Entry 6U0M (electron microscopy, 3.90 A resolution); this record covers chains 4 and 6 of the 13 polymer chains in the assembly.

# Chain 4
Molecule: DNA replication licensing factor MCM4
From: Saccharomyces cerevisiae
Notes: EC 3.6.4.12
UniProtKB: P30665 (MCM4_YEAST); residue numbers follow UniProt; this construct covers 177-929
Chain sequence (753 residues; row label = number of the first residue in the row):
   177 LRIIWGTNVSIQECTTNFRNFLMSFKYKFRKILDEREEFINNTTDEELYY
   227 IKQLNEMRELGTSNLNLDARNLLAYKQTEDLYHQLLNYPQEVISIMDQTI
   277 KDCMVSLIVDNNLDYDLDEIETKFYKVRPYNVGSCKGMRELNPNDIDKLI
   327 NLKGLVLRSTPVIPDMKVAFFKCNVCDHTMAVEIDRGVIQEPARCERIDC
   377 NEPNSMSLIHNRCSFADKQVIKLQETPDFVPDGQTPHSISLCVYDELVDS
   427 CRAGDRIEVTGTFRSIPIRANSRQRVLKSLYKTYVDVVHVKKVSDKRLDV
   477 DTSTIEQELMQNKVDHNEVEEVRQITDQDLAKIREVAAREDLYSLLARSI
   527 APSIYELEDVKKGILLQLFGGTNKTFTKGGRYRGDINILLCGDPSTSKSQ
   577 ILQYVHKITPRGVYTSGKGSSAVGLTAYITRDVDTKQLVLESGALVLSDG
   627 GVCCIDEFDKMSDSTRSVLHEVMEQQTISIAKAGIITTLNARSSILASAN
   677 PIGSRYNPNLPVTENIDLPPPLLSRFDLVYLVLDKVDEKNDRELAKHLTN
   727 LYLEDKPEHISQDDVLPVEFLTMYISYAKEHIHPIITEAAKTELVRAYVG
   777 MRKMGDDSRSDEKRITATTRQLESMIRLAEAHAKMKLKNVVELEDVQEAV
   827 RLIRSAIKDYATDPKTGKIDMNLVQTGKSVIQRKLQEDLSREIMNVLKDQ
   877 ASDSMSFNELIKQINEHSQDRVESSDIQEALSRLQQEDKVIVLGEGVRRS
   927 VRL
Unresolved in the structure: 213-220, 454, 470-497, 731-740, 780-792, 839-850
From the paper describing this entry:
  - binding site for the 15-nt DNA strand: Q450, R451

# Chain 6
Molecule: DNA replication licensing factor MCM6
From: Saccharomyces cerevisiae
Chain sequence (667 residues; each row starts with the number of its first residue; note: 71 numbers in that range are skipped by the numbering (no residue carries them; nothing is unmodelled there); X marks 40 residues of unknown identity (built as UNK)):
   103 VDDVTGEKVREAFEQFLEDFSVQSTDTGEVEKVYRAQIEFMKIYDLNTIY
   153 IDYQHLSMRENGALAMAISEQYYRFLPFLQKGLRRVVRKYAP
   246 XXXXXXXXXXXXXXERVFQISFFNLPTVHRIRDIRSEKIGSLLSISGTVT
   296 RTSEVRPELYKASFTCDMCRAIVDNVEQSFKYTEPTFCPNPSCENRAFWT
   346 LNVTRSRFLDWQKVRIQENANEIPTGSMPRTLDVILRGDSVERAKPGDRC
   396 KFTGVEIVVPDVTQLGLPGVKPSSTLDTRGISKTTEGLNSGVTGLRSLGV
   446 RDLTYKISFLACHVISIG
   484 XXXXXXXXXXXXXXXXXXXXXXXXXXSDEINELKEMVKDEHIYDKLVRSI
   534 APAVFGHEAVKKGILLQMLGGVHKSTVEGIKLRGDINICVVGDPSTSKSQ
   584 FLKYVVGFAPRSVYTSGKASSAAGLTAAVVRDEEGGDYTIEAGALMLADN
   634 GICCIDEFDKMDISDQVAIHEAMEQQTISIAKAGIHATLNARTSILAAAN
   684 PVGGRYNRKLSLRGNLNMTAPIMSRFDLFFVILDDCNEKIDTELASHIVD
   734 LHMKRDEAIEPPFSAEQLRRYIKYARTFKPILTKEARSYLVEKYKELRKD
   784 DAQGFSRSSYRITVRQLESMIRLSEAIARANCVDEITPSFIAEAYDLLRQ
   834 SIIRVDV
Unresolved in the structure: 246-259, 415-427, 484-509
Ligand contacts: ATP (adenosine-5'-triphosphate): I563, L565, H653, E657, R708, V797, R798, E801
From the paper describing this entry:
  - conformationally variable residues (loop rearrangement): V403 to S453

# Chain 4 / chain 6 interface
Residue-residue contacts - 89 pairs, chain 4 then chain 6:
  R334(4) - M373(6)
  S335(4) - M373(6)
  P337(4) - R375(6)
  V338(4) - I279(6)
  V338(4) - I452(6)
  P340(4) - N434(6)
  P340(4) - Y450(6)
  D341(4) - N434(6)
  M342(4) - N434(6)  hydrogen bond (backbone-side chain)
  M342(4) - T438(6)
  I360(4) - V437(6)  hydrophobic
  R362(4) - V437(6)
  G363(4) - G436(6)
  G363(4) - V437(6)
  V364(4) - L440(6)  hydrophobic
  I365(4) - V437(6)
  I365(4) - L440(6)
  H386(4) - V403(6)
  N387(4) - Y175(6)
  N387(4) - I402(6)
  R388(4) - Y175(6)
  R388(4) - R176(6)
  S390(4) - S281(6)
  F391(4) - R280(6)
  F391(4) - S281(6)
  F391(4) - I284(6)
  F391(4) - V403(6)  hydrophobic
  A392(4) - R280(6)
  D393(4) - R280(6)
  K394(4) - L433(6)
  V424(4) - R280(6)  hydrogen bond (backbone-side chain)
  D425(4) - R277(6)  salt bridge
  D425(4) - R280(6)
  D425(4) - R375(6)  salt bridge
  I442(4) - T430(6)
  R445(4) - D447(6)  salt bridge
  R451(4) - V445(6)
  K458(4) - T429(6)
  K458(4) - T430(6)
  F552(4) - L734(6)
  F552(4) - M736(6)
  F552(4) - K737(6)
  F552(4) - R738(6)
  K554(4) - A748(6)
  Y558(4) - A536(6)
  Y558(4) - L734(6)
  D610(4) - M373(6)
  L614(4) - T295(6)
  L616(4) - Q362(6)  hydrogen bond (backbone-side chain)
  S618(4) - I368(6)
  L623(4) - I368(6)  hydrophobic
  D625(4) - A365(6)
  D625(4) - N366(6)
  S643(4) - K601(6)  hydrogen bond (backbone-side chain)
  H646(4) - K601(6)
  E647(4) - Y597(6)
  E647(4) - S599(6)
  E650(4) - K586(6)  salt bridge
  Q651(4) - K586(6)
  Q651(4) - V589(6)
  Q651(4) - Y597(6)
  I661(4) - K390(6)
  I661(4) - P391(6)
  I661(4) - G392(6)
  I662(4) - G392(6)
  T663(4) - G392(6)  hydrogen bond (side chain-backbone)
  S700(4) - S578(6)
  H759(4) - K737(6)  hydrogen bond (backbone-side chain)
  P760(4) - K737(6)  hydrogen bond (backbone-side chain)
  I761(4) - M736(6)  hydrophobic
  I761(4) - K737(6)
  I762(4) - M736(6)
  K767(4) - M736(6)  hydrogen bond
  K767(4) - D739(6)  salt bridge
  L770(4) - V732(6)  hydrophobic
  V771(4) - A728(6)  hydrophobic
  Y774(4) - D724(6)
  R778(4) - C719(6)
  R778(4) - D724(6)
  R796(4) - S578(6)
  E799(4) - H735(6)
  I802(4) - H735(6)
  R803(4) - H735(6)
  S855(4) - R688(6)
  Q912(4) - R696(6)
  Q912(4) - N700(6)
  Q912(4) - M701(6)  hydrogen bond (side chain-backbone)
  E913(4) - L693(6)
  D914(4) - S791(6)
Interface residues without a listed pair, chain 4 (74 interface residues in all): I339, D353, E367, R428, R449, K550, T611, V615, A657, P697, T794, T795, G853
Interface residues without a listed pair, chain 6 (70 interface residues in all): D105, F325, R360, P369, T376, P405, P413, G414, G432, G439, R441, R446, A625, N683, G697

# Overview
74 residues of chain 4 and 70 residues of chain 6 are in contact, with 9 hydrogen bonds and 5 salt bridges.
Among the polar pairs are D425(4)-R277(6), D425(4)-R375(6) and R445(4)-D447(6). Ligands of chain 6: ATP. From
the paper: a binding site for the 15-nt DNA strand at Q450(4) and R451(4); conformational variability at
V403(6).
Here chain 4 is DNA replication licensing factor MCM4 and chain 6 is DNA replication licensing factor MCM6,
both from Saccharomyces cerevisiae. Entry 6U0M (Structure of the S. cerevisiae replicative helicase CMG in
complex with a forked DNA) was determined by electron microscopy.
